Entry 1K4M (X-ray diffraction, 1.90 A resolution); this record covers chains A and C of the 3 polymer chains in the assembly.

Chain A (and C):
Molecule: NaMN adenylyltransferase
From: Escherichia coli
Notes: EC 2.7.7.18; chain C of this document is another copy of the same molecule, construct and numbering; everything in this record applies to it too
UniProt: P0A752 (NADD_ECOLI); residues 1-213 here = UniProt positions 1-213
Chain sequence (213 residues; each row starts with the number of its first residue):
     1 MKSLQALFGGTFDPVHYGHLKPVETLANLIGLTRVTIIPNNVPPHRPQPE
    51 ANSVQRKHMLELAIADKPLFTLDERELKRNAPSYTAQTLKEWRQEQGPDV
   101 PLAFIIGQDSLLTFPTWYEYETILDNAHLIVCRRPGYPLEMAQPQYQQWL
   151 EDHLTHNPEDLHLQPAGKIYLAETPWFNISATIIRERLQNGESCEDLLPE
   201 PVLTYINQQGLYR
Small-molecule neighbours: NAD (nicotinamide-adenine-dinucleotide): Phe8, Gly9, Gly10, Thr11, Phe12, His16, Gly18, His19, Pro22, Asn40, His45, Arg46, Tyr84, Thr85, Phe104, Ile105, Ile106, Gly107, Asp109, Ser110, Trp117, Tyr118, Arg133, Arg134, Phe177, Ile179

Chain A / chain C interface:
Contacting residue pairs (28):
  Met1(A) - Asn178(C)
  Lys2(A) - Asn178(C)  hydrogen bond (backbone-side chain)
  Lys2(A) - Arg187(C)
  Ser3(A) - Asn178(C)
  Ser3(A) - Leu197(C)
  Asn28(A) - Thr25(C)
  Asn28(A) - Pro175(C)
  Leu29(A) - Pro175(C)
  Ile30(A) - Pro175(C)
  Ile30(A) - Trp176(C)  hydrogen bond (backbone-backbone)
  Gly31(A) - Pro175(C)
  Gly31(A) - Trp176(C)
  Gly31(A) - Phe177(C)
  Leu32(A) - Phe177(C)
  Thr33(A) - Tyr17(C)
  Thr33(A) - Lys21(C)
  Thr33(A) - Phe177(C)
  Thr33(A) - Asp196(C)  hydrogen bond (side chain-backbone)
  Arg34(A) - Tyr17(C)
  Arg34(A) - Glu195(C)  hydrogen bond (side chain-backbone)
  Arg34(A) - Asp196(C)  salt bridge
  Pro158(A) - Trp176(C)  hydrophobic
  Glu159(A) - Pro135(C)
  Glu159(A) - Gly136(C)  hydrogen bond (side chain-backbone)
  Glu159(A) - Trp176(C)
  His162(A) - Trp176(C)
  His162(A) - Asn178(C)  hydrogen bond (backbone-side chain)
  Leu163(A) - Gly136(C)
Also at the interface, not in a pair above, chain A (17 interface residues in all): Ala27, Pro101, Asn157
Also at the interface, not in a pair above, chain C (17 interface residues in all): Arg133, Arg134, Thr174, Ile179

Overview:
Chain A and chain C each contribute 17 residues to their interface, with 6 hydrogen bonds and 1 salt bridge.
Polar pairs include Arg34(A)-Asp196(C), Lys2(A)-Asn178(C) and Thr33(A)-Asp196(C). Chain A binds NAD.
Both chains are NaMN adenylyltransferase (Escherichia coli). Entry 1K4M (Crystal structure of E.coli nicotinic
acid mononucleotide adenylyltransferase complexed to deamido-NAD) was determined by X-ray diffraction together
with 1K4K from the same study.
